6FE4 - chains B and G of the 10 polymer chains in the assembly; structure by X-ray diffraction, 3.00 A resolution.

Chain B:
Name: Shiga-like toxin 2 subunit B
From: Enterobacteria phage 933W
Reference sequence: P09386 (STXB_BP933); numbering as in UniProt (aligned over 20-89)
Chain sequence (72 residues; each row starts with the number of its first residue):
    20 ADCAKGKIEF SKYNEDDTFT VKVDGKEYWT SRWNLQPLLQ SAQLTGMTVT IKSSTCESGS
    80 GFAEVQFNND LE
Not modelled in the structure: 91
Sequence notes: expression tag (90-91)
Disulfide bonds: Cys22-Cys75
From the paper describing this entry:
  - specificity-determining residues: Ser50, Ser73 (proposed by the authors, not directly observed)

Chain G:
Name: Nb113
From: Vicugna pacos
Chain sequence (119 residues; numbered 1 to 119; the number before each row is that of its first residue):
     1 QVQLQESGGG LVQPGGSLRL SCAASGFTFS SYYMSWVRQA PGKGPEWVSG INTGGVGTRY
    61 ADSVKGRFTI SRDNAKNTLY LQMNSLKPED TALYYCAIGE GGNRNYWGQG TQVTVSSHH
Not modelled in the structure: 117-119
Disulfide bonds: Cys22-Cys96

How chain B and chain G interact:
Pairs across the interface (32):
  Asn33(B) with Arg59(G), hydrogen bond
  Asp35(B) with Tyr33(G), hydrogen bond; Asn52(G), hydrogen bond (backbone-side chain); Gly57(G); Arg59(G), salt bridge
  Thr37(B) with Tyr33(G); Arg59(G), hydrogen bond
  Thr39(B) with Arg59(G)
  Trp48(B) with Tyr33(G), hydrophobic; Trp47(G), hydrophobic; Arg59(G); Glu100(G)
  Thr49(B) with Glu100(G), hydrogen bond
  Ser50(B) with Tyr33(G); Glu100(G), hydrogen bond (backbone-side chain)
  Arg51(B) with Glu100(G), salt bridge
  Ser72(B) with Gly102(G)
  Ser73(B) with Pro45(G); Gly102(G), hydrogen bond (backbone-backbone); Asn103(G); Arg104(G), hydrogen bond
  Thr74(B) with Trp47(G), hydrogen bond (side chain-backbone); Gly101(G); Gly102(G)
  Glu76(B) with Pro45(G); Glu46(G); Trp47(G), hydrogen bond (side chain-backbone)
  Gly78(B) with Trp47(G)
  Gly80(B) with Glu100(G); Gly102(G)
  Phe81(B) with Glu100(G)
  Ala82(B) with Glu100(G)
Interface residues without a listed pair, chain B (18 interface residues in all): Asp36, Ser79
Interface residues without a listed pair, chain G (14 interface residues in all): Thr58, Trp107

Overview:
18 residues of chain B and 14 residues of chain G are in contact; the contacts include 10 hydrogen bonds and 2
salt bridges. Polar pairs include Asp35(B)-Arg59(G), Arg51(B)-Glu100(G) and Asn33(B)-Arg59(G). From the paper:
specificity determinants Ser50(B) and Ser73(B).
Chain B is Shiga-like toxin 2 subunit B (Enterobacteria phage 933W) and chain G is Nb113 (Vicugna pacos); the
structure, Crystal structure of the complex between Shiga toxin Stx2 B subunit and neutralising Nb113, was
determined by X-ray diffraction.
